1LLA - chain A; structure by X-ray diffraction, 2.18 A resolution.

Chain A:
Name: Hemocyanin (subunit type II)
Source organism: Limulus polyphemus
UniProtKB: P04253 (HCY2_LIMPO); residue numbers follow UniProt; this construct covers 1-628
Amino-acid sequence (628 residues; row label = number of the first residue in the row):
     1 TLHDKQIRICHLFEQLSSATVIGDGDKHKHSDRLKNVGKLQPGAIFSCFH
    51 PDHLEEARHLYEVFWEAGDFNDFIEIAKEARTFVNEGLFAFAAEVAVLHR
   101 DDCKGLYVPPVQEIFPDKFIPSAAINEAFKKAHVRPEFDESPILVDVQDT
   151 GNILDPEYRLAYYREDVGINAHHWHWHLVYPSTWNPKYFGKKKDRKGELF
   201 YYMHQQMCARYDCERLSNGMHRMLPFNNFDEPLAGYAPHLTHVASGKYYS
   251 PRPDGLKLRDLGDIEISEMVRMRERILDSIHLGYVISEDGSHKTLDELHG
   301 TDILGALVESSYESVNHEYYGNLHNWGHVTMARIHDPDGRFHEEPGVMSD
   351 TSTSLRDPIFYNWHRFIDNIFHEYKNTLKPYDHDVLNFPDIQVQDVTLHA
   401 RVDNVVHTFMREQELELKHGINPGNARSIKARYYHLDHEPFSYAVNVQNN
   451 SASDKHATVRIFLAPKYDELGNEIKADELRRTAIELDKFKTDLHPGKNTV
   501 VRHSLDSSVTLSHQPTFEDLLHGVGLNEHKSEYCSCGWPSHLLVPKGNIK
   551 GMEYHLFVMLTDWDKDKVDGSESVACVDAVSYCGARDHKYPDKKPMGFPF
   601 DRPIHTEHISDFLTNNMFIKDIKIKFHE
Disordered / not traced: 1, 21-29, 132-139, 148-149, 527-530, 569-572
Sequence notes: conflict Ile9 (Val in P04253), Thr408 (Phe in P04253), Phe409 (Thr in P04253)
Swiss-Prot annotation at these positions:
  - binding site (Cu cation): His173, His177, His204, His324, His328, His364
  - modified residue: Thr1 (Blocked amino end (Thr))
  - glycosylation: Asn449 (N-linked (GlcNAc...) asparagine)
Cystine bridges: Cys534-Cys576, Cys536-Cys583
Metal / ion sites: Cu ion site 1: His173, His177, His204; Cu ion site 2: His324, His328, His364; Na+: Ser507, Thr510, Asp578
What the authors report for this chain:
  - Cu ion coordination: His324
  - contacts within the chain: Glu309-His324 (hydrogen bond)
  - allosteric site: Phe49 (proposed by the authors, not directly observed)

Summary:
His173, His177 and His204 form the Cu ion site 1. The Cu ion site 2 is built by His324, His328 and His364.
From UniProt: 6 Cu cation-binding residues. From the paper: Cu ion coordination by His324; an allosteric site
at Phe49.
Chain A is Hemocyanin (subunit type II) (Limulus polyphemus); the structure, Crystal structure of deoxygenated
limulus polyphemus subunit II hemocyanin at 2.18 angstroms resolution: clues for a ..., was determined by
X-ray diffraction (same publication as 1NOL).
